Entry 8CWO (electron microscopy, 2.84 A resolution); this record covers chains A and F of the 15 polymer chains in the assembly.

# Chain A
Molecule: 16S ribosomal RNA
Organism: Cutibacterium acnes
Sequence (1537 nucleotides; row label = number of the first residue in the row):
     1 UUUUUCAUUG GAGAGUUUGA UCCUGGCUCA GGACGAACGC UGGCGGCGUG CUUAACACAU
    61 GCAAGUCGAA CGGAAAGGCC CUGCUUUUGU GGGGUGCUCG AGUGGCGAAC GGGUGAGUAA
   121 CACGUGAGUA ACCUGCCCUU GACUUUGGGA UAACUUCAGG AAACUGGGGC UAAUACCGGA
   181 UAGGAGCUCC UGCUGCAUGG UGGGGGUUGG AAAGUUUCGG CGGUUGGGGA UGGACUCGCG
   241 GCUUAUCAGC UUGUUGGUGG GGUAGUGGCU UACCAAGGCU UUGACGGGUA GCCGGCCUGA
   301 GAGGGUGACC GGCCACAUUG GGACUGAGAU ACGGCCCAGA CUCCUACGGG AGGCAGCAGU
   361 GGGGAAUAUU GCACAAUGGG CGGAAGCCUG AUGCAGCAAC GCCGCGUGCG GGAUGACGGC
   421 CUUCGGGUUG UAAACCGCUU UCGCCUGUGA CGAAGCGUGA GUGACGGUAA UGGGUAAAGA
   481 AGCACCGGCU AACUACGUGC CAGCAGCCXC GGUGAUACGU AGGGUGCGAG CGUUGUCCGG
   541 AUUUAUUGGG CGUAAAGGGC UCGUAGGUGG UUGAUCGCGU CGGAAGUGUA AUCUUGGGGC
   601 UUAACCCUGA GCGUGCUUUC GAUACGGGUU GACUUGAGGA AGGUAGGGGA GAAUGGAAUU
   661 CCUGGUGGAG CGGUGGAAUG CGCAGAUAUC AGGAGGAACA CCAGUGGCGA AGGCGGUUCU
   721 CUGGGCCUUU CCUGACGCUG AGGAGCGAAA GCGUGGGGAG CGAACAGGCU UAGAUACCCU
   781 GGUAGUCCAC GCUGUAAACG GUGGGUACUA GGUGUGGGGU CCAUUCCACG GGUUCCGUGC
   841 CGUAGCUAAC GCUUUAAGUA CCCCGCCUGG GGAGUACGGC CGCAAGGCUA AAACUCAAAG
   901 GAAUUGACGG GGCCCCGCAC AAGCGGCGGA GCAUGCGGAU UAAUUCGAUG XAACGCGUAG
   961 AACCUUACCU GGGUUUGACA UGGAUCGGGA GUGCUCAGAG AUGGGUGUGC CUCUUUUGGG
  1021 GUCGGUUCAC AGGUGGUGCA UGGCUGUCGU CAGCUCGUGU CGUGAGAUGU UGGGUUAAGU
  1081 CCCGCAACGA GCGCAACCCU UGUUCACUGU UGCCAGCACG UUAUGGUGGG GACUCAGUGG
  1141 AGACCGCCGG GGUCAACUCG GAGGAAGGUG GGGAUGACGU CAAGUCAUCA UGCCCCUUAU
  1201 GUCCAGGGCU UCACGCAUGC UACAAUGGCU GGUACAGAGA GUGGCGAGCC UGUGAGGGUG
  1261 AGCGAAUCUC GGAAAGCCGG UCUCAGUUCG GAUUGGGGUC UGCAACUCGA CCUCAUGAAG
  1321 UCGGAGUCGC UAGUAAUCGC AGAUCAGCAA CGCUGCGGUG AAUACGUUCC CGGGGCUUGU
  1381 ACACACXGCC XGUXAAGUCA UGAAAGUUGG UAACACCCGA AGCCGGUGGC CUAACCGUUG
  1441 UGGGGGAGCC GUCGAAGGUG GGACUGGUGA UUAGGACUAA GUCGUAACAA GGUAGCCGUA
  1501 CCGGAAGGUG CGGCUGGAUC ACCUCCUUUC UAAGGAG
Not modelled in the structure: 1-5, 83-89, 906-1380, 1522-1537
Modified positions: PSU (pseudouridine-5'-monophosphate) at position 498, G7M (N7-methyl-guanosine-5'-monophosphate) at position 509, 2MG (2N-methylguanosine-5'-monophosphate) at position 950, 5MC (5-methylcytidine-5'-monophosphate) at position 951, 5MC (5-methylcytidine-5'-monophosphate) at position 1387, 4OC (4n,o2'-methylcytidine-5'-monophosphate) at position 1389, 5MC (5-methylcytidine-5'-monophosphate) at position 1391, 5MC (5-methylcytidine-5'-monophosphate) at position 1394, UR3 (3-methyluridine-5'-monophoshate) at position 1485, 2MG (2N-methylguanosine-5'-monophosphate) at position 1503, MA6 (6N-dimethyladenosine-5'-monophoshate) at position 1505, MA6 (6N-dimethyladenosine-5'-monophoshate) at position 1506
Ion coordination: Mg2+ site 1 near U17 (its only coordinating residue here); Mg2+ site 2 near G25 (its only coordinating residue here); Mg2+ site 3: A63, C388, U389; Mg2+ site 4 near G100 (its only coordinating residue here); Mg2+ site 5: A109, G333; Mg2+ site 6 near C110 (its only coordinating residue here); Mg2+ site 7: A116, G117, G291; Mg2+ site 8: A175, C176; Mg2+ site 9 near A308 (its only coordinating residue here); Mg2+ site 10 near C354 (its only coordinating residue here); Mg2+ site 11 near A385 (its only coordinating residue here); Mg2+ site 12: A491, A492; 23 more Mg2+ sites not listed

# Chain F
Protein: 30S ribosomal protein S6
Organism: Cutibacterium acnes
UniProt: A0A2C6L3A1 (A0A2C6L3A1_CUTAC); residues 1-96 here = UniProt positions 1-96
Chain sequence (96 residues; numbered 1 to 96; the number before each row is that of its first residue):
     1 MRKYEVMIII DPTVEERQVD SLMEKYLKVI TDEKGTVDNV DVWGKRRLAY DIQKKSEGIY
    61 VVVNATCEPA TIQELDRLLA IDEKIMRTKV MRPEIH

# Interface between chain A and chain F
Pairs across the interface - 20 pairs, chain A then chain F:
  G655(A) / Arg-87(F)  salt bridge to the phosphate
  G656(A) / Tyr-50(F)  sugar contact
  G656(A) / Arg-87(F)  salt bridge to the phosphate
  G692(A) / Lys-54(F)  salt bridge to the phosphate
  G693(A) / Lys-54(F)  salt bridge to the phosphate
  U717(A) / Lys-89(F)  hydrogen bond to the sugar
  U718(A) / Lys-89(F)  sugar contact
  U718(A) / Val-90(F)  hydrogen bond to the sugar
  U718(A) / Met-91(F)  sugar contact
  C719(A) / Tyr-4(F)  phosphate contact
  C719(A) / Gln-73(F)  sugar contact
  C719(A) / Val-90(F)  sugar contact
  C719(A) / Met-91(F)  phosphate contact
  C719(A) / Arg-92(F)  hydrogen bond to the phosphate
  U720(A) / Arg-2(F)  salt bridge to the phosphate
  U720(A) / Tyr-4(F)  hydrogen bond to the phosphate
  U720(A) / Pro-69(F)  sugar contact
  U720(A) / Gln-73(F)  hydrogen bond to the sugar
  U720(A) / Arg-92(F)  salt bridge to the phosphate
  C721(A) / Arg-2(F)  salt bridge to the phosphate

# Overview
The interface between chain A and chain F involves 9 residues on one side and 11 on the other, with 5 hydrogen
bonds and 7 salt bridges. Polar pairs include U717(A)/Lys-89(F), U718(A)/Val-90(F) and U720(A)/Gln-73(F).
A63(A), C388(A) and U389(A) coordinate Mg2+ site 3.
Chain A is 16S ribosomal RNA and chain F is 30S ribosomal protein S6, both from Cutibacterium acnes; the
structure, Cutibacterium acnes 30S ribosomal subunit with Sarecycline bound, body domain only in the local
refined map, was determined by electron microscopy, deposited together with 8CVO.
